PDB entry 8BMR | electron microscopy, 3.80 A resolution | chains B and C of the 3 polymer chains in the assembly

# Chain B
Molecule: Energy-coupling factor transporter ATP-binding protein EcfA2
Source organism: Lactobacillus delbrueckii subsp. bulgaricus ATCC 11842
Notes: EC 3.6.3.-
UniProtKB: Q1GBI9 (ECFA2_LACDA); numbering as in UniProt (aligned over 1-287)
Chain sequence (287 residues; each row starts with the number of its first residue):
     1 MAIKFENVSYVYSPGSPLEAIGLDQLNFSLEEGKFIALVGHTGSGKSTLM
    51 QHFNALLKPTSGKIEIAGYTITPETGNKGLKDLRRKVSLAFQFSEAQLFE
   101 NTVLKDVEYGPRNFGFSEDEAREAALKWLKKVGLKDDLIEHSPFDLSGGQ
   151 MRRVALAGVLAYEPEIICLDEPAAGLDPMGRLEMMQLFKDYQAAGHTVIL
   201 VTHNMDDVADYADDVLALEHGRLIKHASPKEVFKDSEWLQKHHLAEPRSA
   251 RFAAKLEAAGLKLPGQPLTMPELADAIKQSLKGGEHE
Unresolved in the structure: 1, 13-20, 283-287
Curated features (UniProtKB/Swiss-Prot):
  - binding site (ATP): G40 to S47

# Chain C
Molecule: Energy-coupling factor transporter transmembrane protein EcfT
Source organism: Lactobacillus delbrueckii subsp. bulgaricus ATCC 11842
UniProtKB: Q1GBI8 (Q1GBI8_LACDA); numbering as in UniProt (aligned over 1-265)
Chain sequence (265 residues; each row starts with the number of its first residue):
     1 MSKIIIGRYLPGTTFVYRVDPRAKLLTTFYFIIMIFLANNWVSYLVISIF
    51 GLAYVFATGLKARVFWDGVKPMIWMIVFTSLLQTFFMAGGKVYWHWWIFT
   101 LSSEGLINGLYVFIRFAMIILVSTVMTVTTKPLEIADAMEWMLTPLKLFK
   151 VNVGMISLVISIALRFVPTLFDQTVKIMNAQRSRGADFNDGGLVKRAKSV
   201 VPMLVPLFIDSLEVALDLSTAMESRGYKGSEGRTRYRILEWSKVDLIPVA
   251 YCLLLTILMITTRKH
Unresolved in the structure: 1-8

# Interface between chain B and chain C
Residue-residue contacts - 27 pairs, chain B then chain C:
  Q51(B) with N179(C)
  L56(B) with S183(C)
  R84(B) with R182(C)
  L89(B) with S183(C)
  F91(B) with N179(C); A180(C), hydrophobic; S183(C)
  A96(B) with Q173(C); I177(C); P206(C)
  Q97(B) with I177(C); A180(C); Q181(C); R184(C)
  L98(B) with P206(C)
  F99(B) with Q181(C); P202(C), hydrophobic; M203(C)
  D106(B) with R184(C), salt bridge
  Y109(B) with Q181(C); R184(C); A186(C)
  N113(B) with G185(C), hydrogen bond (side chain-backbone); A186(C)
  F114(B) with R184(C); G185(C)
  Y162(B) with R184(C)
Interface residues without a listed pair, chain B (17 interface residues in all): N54, F144, G158
Interface residues without a listed pair, chain C (16 interface residues in all): K176, S199, I209

# Summary
17 residues of chain B and 16 residues of chain C are in contact; the contacts include 1 hydrogen bond and 1
salt bridge. Polar pairs include D106(B)-R184(C) and N113(B)-G185(C). From UniProt: 8 ATP-binding residues on
chain B.
Chain B is Energy-coupling factor transporter ATP-binding protein EcfA2 and chain C is Energy-coupling factor
transporter transmembrane protein EcfT, both from Lactobacillus delbrueckii subsp. bulgaricus ATCC 11842; the
structure, Cryo-EM structure of the wild-type solitary ECF module in MSP2N2 lipid nanodiscs in the ATPase open
..., was determined by electron microscopy together with 8BMP, 8BMQ and 8BMS from the same study.
